1BJO - chains A and B; structure by X-ray diffraction, 2.80 A resolution.

== Chain A ==
Molecule: Phosphoserine aminotransferase
Source organism: Escherichia coli
Notes: EC 2.6.1.52
Amino-acid sequence (360 residues; each row starts with the number of its first residue):
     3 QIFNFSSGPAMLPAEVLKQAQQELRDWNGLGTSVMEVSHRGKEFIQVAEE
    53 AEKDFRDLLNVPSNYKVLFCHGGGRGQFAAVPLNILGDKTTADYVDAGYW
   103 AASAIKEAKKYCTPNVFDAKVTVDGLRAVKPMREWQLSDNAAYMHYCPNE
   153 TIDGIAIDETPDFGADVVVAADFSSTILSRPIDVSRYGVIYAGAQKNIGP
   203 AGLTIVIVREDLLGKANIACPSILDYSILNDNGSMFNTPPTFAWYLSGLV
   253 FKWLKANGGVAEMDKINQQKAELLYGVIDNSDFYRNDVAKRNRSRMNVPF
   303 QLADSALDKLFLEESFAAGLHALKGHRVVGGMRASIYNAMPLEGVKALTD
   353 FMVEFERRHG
Small-molecule neighbours: alpha-methyl-L-glutamic acid / pyridoxal phosphate: Ser-9, Gly-10, Gly-74, Gly-75, Gly-76, Arg-77, Phe-80, Trp-102, Cys-149, Asn-151, Thr-153, Ile-154, Asp-174, Ser-176, Ser-177, Gln-197, Lys-198, His-328, Arg-335

== Chain B ==
Molecule: Phosphoserine aminotransferase
Source organism: Escherichia coli
Notes: EC 2.6.1.52
Amino-acid sequence (360 residues; numbered 3 to 362; the number before each row is that of its first residue):
     3 QIFNFSSGPAMLPAEVLKQAQQELRDWNGLGTSVMEVSHRGKEFIQVAEE
    53 AEKDFRDLLNVPSNYKVLFCHGGGRGQFAAVPLNILGDKTTADYVDAGYW
   103 AASAIKEAKKYCTPNVFDAKVTVDGLRAVKPMREWQLSDNAAYMHYCPNE
   153 TIDGIAIDETPDFGADVVVAADFSSTILSRPIDVSRYGVIYAGAQKNIGP
   203 AGLTIVIVREDLLGKANIACPSILDYSILNDNGSMFNTPPTFAWYLSGLV
   253 FKWLKANGGVAEMDKINQQKAELLYGVIDNSDFYRNDVAKRNRSRMNVPF
   303 QLADSALDKLFLEESFAAGLHALKGHRVVGGMRASIYNAMPLEGVKALTD
   353 FMVEFERRHG
Modified positions: Lys-198 ((2S)-2-amino-6-[[3-hydroxy-2-methyl-5-(phosphonooxymethyl)pyridin-4-yl]methylideneamino]hexanoic acid; LLP)
Sequence notes: conflict Lys-198 (Lys in S28806)
Small-molecule neighbours: alpha-methyl-L-glutamic acid / pyridoxal phosphate: His-41, Arg-42, Asn-239, Thr-240

== How chain A and chain B interact ==
Contacting residue pairs (89; chain A residue first):
  Asn-6(A) / Glu-38(B)  hydrogen bond (side chain-backbone)
  Ser-8(A) / Glu-38(B)
  Ser-8(A) / Ser-40(B)
  Gly-10(A) / His-41(B)
  Pro-11(A) / Met-37(B)
  Pro-11(A) / Glu-38(B)
  Pro-11(A) / Val-39(B)
  Pro-11(A) / Ser-40(B)
  Pro-11(A) / His-41(B)
  Pro-11(A) / Thr-240(B)
  Ala-12(A) / Glu-38(B)
  Met-13(A) / Glu-38(B)
  Leu-14(A) / Glu-38(B)  hydrogen bond (backbone-side chain)
  Leu-19(A) / Arg-27(B)
  Leu-19(A) / Ser-35(B)
  Leu-19(A) / Met-37(B)  hydrophobic
  Leu-19(A) / Glu-38(B)
  Lys-20(A) / Arg-27(B)
  Gln-23(A) / Gln-23(B)  hydrogen bond (backbone-side chain)
  Gln-23(A) / Gln-24(B)
  Gln-23(A) / Leu-26(B)
  Gln-23(A) / Arg-27(B)  hydrogen bond
  Gln-24(A) / Gln-23(B)  hydrogen bond (backbone-side chain)
  Leu-26(A) / Ala-22(B)
  Leu-26(A) / Gln-23(B)
  Arg-27(A) / Leu-19(B)
  Arg-27(A) / Lys-20(B)
  Arg-27(A) / Gln-23(B)  hydrogen bond
  Leu-32(A) / His-323(B)
  Ser-35(A) / Leu-19(B)
  Met-37(A) / Pro-11(B)
  Met-37(A) / Ala-12(B)
  Met-37(A) / Leu-19(B)  hydrophobic
  Met-37(A) / Leu-248(B)  hydrophobic
  Glu-38(A) / Asn-6(B)  hydrogen bond (backbone-side chain)
  Glu-38(A) / Ser-8(B)
  Glu-38(A) / Pro-11(B)
  Glu-38(A) / Ala-12(B)
  Glu-38(A) / Met-13(B)
  Glu-38(A) / Leu-14(B)  hydrogen bond (side chain-backbone)
  Glu-38(A) / Leu-19(B)
  Val-39(A) / Pro-11(B)
  Ser-40(A) / Ser-8(B)
  Ser-40(A) / Gly-10(B)
  Ser-40(A) / Pro-11(B)
  His-41(A) / Gly-10(B)
  His-41(A) / Pro-11(B)
  His-73(A) / Gly-74(B)
  Gly-74(A) / His-73(B)
  Gly-74(A) / Ile-225(B)
  Gly-74(A) / Asn-239(B)  hydrogen bond (backbone-side chain)
  Arg-77(A) / Phe-238(B)
  Arg-77(A) / Asn-239(B)
  Gly-78(A) / Ile-225(B)
  Ala-81(A) / Pro-223(B)  hydrophobic
  Glu-109(A) / Pro-223(B)
  Glu-109(A) / Ser-224(B)  hydrogen bond
  Lys-112(A) / Ile-220(B)  hydrogen bond (side chain-backbone)
  Lys-112(A) / Cys-222(B)  hydrogen bond (side chain-backbone)
  Lys-112(A) / Ser-224(B)
  Tyr-113(A) / Ala-221(B)  hydrogen bond (side chain-backbone)
  Tyr-113(A) / Cys-222(B)
  Tyr-113(A) / Pro-223(B)
  Gln-197(A) / Thr-240(B)
  Ala-203(A) / Pro-241(B)
  Ile-220(A) / Lys-112(B)  hydrogen bond (backbone-side chain)
  Ala-221(A) / Tyr-113(B)  hydrogen bond (backbone-side chain)
  Cys-222(A) / Lys-112(B)  hydrogen bond (backbone-side chain)
  Cys-222(A) / Tyr-113(B)
  Pro-223(A) / Ala-81(B)  hydrophobic
  Pro-223(A) / Glu-109(B)
  Pro-223(A) / Tyr-113(B)
  Ser-224(A) / Glu-109(B)  hydrogen bond
  Ser-224(A) / Lys-112(B)
  Ile-225(A) / Gly-74(B)
  Ile-225(A) / Gly-78(B)
  Phe-238(A) / Arg-77(B)  hydrogen bond (backbone-side chain)
  Asn-239(A) / Gly-74(B)  hydrogen bond (side chain-backbone)
  Asn-239(A) / Arg-77(B)
  Asn-239(A) / Lys-198(B)
  Thr-240(A) / Pro-11(B)
  Thr-240(A) / Gln-197(B)
  Thr-240(A) / Lys-198(B)
  Thr-240(A) / Ala-203(B)
  Pro-241(A) / Ala-203(B)
  Thr-243(A) / Pro-11(B)
  Phe-244(A) / Phe-244(B)  hydrophobic
  Leu-248(A) / Met-37(B)  hydrophobic
  His-323(A) / Leu-32(B)
Interface residues without a listed pair, chain A (56 interface residues in all): Ile-4, Ala-22, Gly-33, Thr-34, Gly-75, Leu-85, Pro-202, Gly-204, Leu-226, Asp-227, Pro-242, Arg-329
Interface residues without a listed pair, chain B (58 interface residues in all): Ile-4, Gly-33, Thr-34, Arg-42, Gly-75, Leu-85, Pro-202, Gly-204, Leu-226, Asp-227, Pro-242, Thr-243, Phe-318

== In short ==
The interface between chain A and chain B involves 56 residues on one side and 58 on the other, with 19
hydrogen bonds. Among the polar pairs are Asn-6(A)/Glu-38(B), Leu-14(A)/Glu-38(B) and Gln-23(A)/Gln-23(B).
Alpha-methyl-L-glutamic acid / pyridoxal phosphate is bound between chain A and chain B.
Chain A is Phosphoserine aminotransferase and chain B is Phosphoserine aminotransferase, both from Escherichia
coli; the structure, The structure of phosphoserine aminotransferase from E. coli in complex with
alpha-methyl-L-glutamate, was determined by X-ray diffraction, deposited together with 1BJN.
